2RKD - chain A; structure by X-ray diffraction, 1.90 A resolution.

# Chain A
Molecule: Phosphoenolpyruvate carboxykinase, cytosolic [GTP]
Organism: Rattus norvegicus
Notes: EC 4.1.1.32
Reference sequence: P07379 (PPCKC_RAT); numbering as in UniProt (aligned over 1-622)
Sequence (624 residues; numbered -1 to 622; the number before each row is that of its first residue; numbers below 1 keep their minus sign (Gly-1 is residue -1)):
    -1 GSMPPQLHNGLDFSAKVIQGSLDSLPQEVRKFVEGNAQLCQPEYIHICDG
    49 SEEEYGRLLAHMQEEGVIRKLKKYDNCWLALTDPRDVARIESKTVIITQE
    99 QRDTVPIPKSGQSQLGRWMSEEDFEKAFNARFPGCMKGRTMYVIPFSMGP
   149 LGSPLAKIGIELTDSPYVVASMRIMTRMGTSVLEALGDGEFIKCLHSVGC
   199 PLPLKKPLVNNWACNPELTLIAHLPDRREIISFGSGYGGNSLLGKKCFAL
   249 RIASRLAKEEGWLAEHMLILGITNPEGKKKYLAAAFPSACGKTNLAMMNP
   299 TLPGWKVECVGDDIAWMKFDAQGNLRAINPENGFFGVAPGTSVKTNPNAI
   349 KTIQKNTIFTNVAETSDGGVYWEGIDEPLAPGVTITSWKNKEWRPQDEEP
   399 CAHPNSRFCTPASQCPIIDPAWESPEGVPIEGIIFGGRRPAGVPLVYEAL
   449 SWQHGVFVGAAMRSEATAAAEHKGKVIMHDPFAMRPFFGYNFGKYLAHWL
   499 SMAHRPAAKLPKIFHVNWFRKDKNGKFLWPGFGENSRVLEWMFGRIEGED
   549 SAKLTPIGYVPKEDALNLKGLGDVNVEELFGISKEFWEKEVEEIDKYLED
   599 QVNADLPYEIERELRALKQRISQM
Unresolved in the structure: -1 to 2, 465-471
Differences from the reference sequence: expression tag (-1 to 0)
Metal / ion sites: Na+: Leu79, Asn208; Mn2+: Lys244, His264, Asp311 (together with 3-phosphonopropanoic acid)
Residues lining bound ligands: 3-phosphonopropanoic acid (3PP): Arg87, Tyr235, Gly236, Gly237, Lys243, Lys244, His264, Asp311, Phe333, Val335, Arg405
Swiss-Prot annotation at these positions:
  - region: Gly457 to Gly487 (Omega-loop)
  - active site: Cys288
  - binding site (substrate): Arg87, Tyr235 to Gly237, Ser286, Asn403 to Arg405
  - binding site (Mn(2+)): Lys244, His264, Asp311
  - binding site (GTP): Ala287 to Asn292, Arg405, Arg436, Phe530 to Asn533
  - modified residue: Ser19 (Phosphoserine), Lys70 (N6-acetyllysine), Lys71 (N6-acetyllysine), Ser90 (Phosphoserine), Lys91 (N6-acetyllysine), Ser118 (Phosphoserine), Thr178 (Phosphothreonine), Ser286 (Phosphoserine), Lys473 (N6-acetyllysine), Lys521 (N6-acetyllysine), Lys524 (N6-acetyllysine), Lys594 (N6-acetyllysine)
  - mutagenesis: Glu89 (E89A/D/Q: Abolished phosphoenolpyruvate carboxykinase activity; decreased affinity for oxaloacetate), Ser90 (S90A: Decreased phosphorylation and increased acetylation levels), Lys91 (K91Q: 3-fold decrease of affinity for phosphoenolpyruvate), His477 (H477R: Destabilization of the closed state of the omega-loop, resulting in decreased capture rates for the weaker binding substrates associated with catalysis in the phosphoenolpyruvate to ...)

# Summary
Chain A binds 3-phosphonopropanoic acid. The Na+ site is built by Leu79 and Asn208. Lys244, His264 and Asp311
form the Mn2+ site. UniProt lists active-site residue Cys288, 8 substrate-binding residues, 3 Mn2+-binding
residues and 12 GTP-binding residues.
Chain A is Phosphoenolpyruvate carboxykinase, cytosolic [GTP] (Rattus norvegicus); the structure, The
Structure of rat cytosolic PEPCK in complex with 3-phosphonopropionate, was determined by X-ray diffraction
(same publication as 2RK7, 2RK8, 2RKA and 2RKE).
